8CF8 - chains N and S of the 9 polymer chains in the assembly; structure by electron microscopy, 2.20 A resolution.

[Chain N]
Name: Small ribosomal subunit protein uS14
From: Escherichia coli BW25113
Reference sequence: P0AG59 (RS14_ECOLI); residues 1-101 here = UniProt positions 1-101
Amino-acid sequence (101 residues; each row starts with the number of its first residue):
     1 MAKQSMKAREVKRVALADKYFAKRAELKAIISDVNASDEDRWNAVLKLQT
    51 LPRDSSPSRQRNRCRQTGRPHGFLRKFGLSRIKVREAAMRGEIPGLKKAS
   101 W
Not modelled in the structure: 1

[Chain S]
Name: Small ribosomal subunit protein uS19
From: Escherichia coli BW25113
Reference sequence: P0A7U3 (RS19_ECOLI); residue numbers follow UniProt; this construct covers 1-92
Amino-acid sequence (92 residues; row label = number of the first residue in the row):
     1 MPRSLKKGPFIDLHLLKKVEKAVESGDKKPLRTWSRRSTIFPNMIGLTIA
    51 VHNGRQHVPVFVTDEMVGHKLGEFAPTRTYRGHAADKKAKKK
Not modelled in the structure: 1, 86-92
Curated features (UniProtKB/Swiss-Prot):
  - natural variant: His83 (H83Y: In MW145)

[How chain N and chain S interact]
Residue-residue contacts (15; chain N residue first):
  Ile31(N) - Lys7(S)
  Arg41(N) - Lys6(S)  hydrogen bond (side chain-backbone)
  Trp42(N) - Pro9(S)
  Trp42(N) - Ile11(S)  hydrophobic
  Trp42(N) - Leu16(S)  hydrophobic
  Trp42(N) - Phe41(S)  hydrophobic
  Val45(N) - Arg3(S)
  Val45(N) - Lys7(S)
  Leu46(N) - Leu16(S)  hydrophobic
  Gln49(N) - Phe10(S)
  Gln49(N) - Ile11(S)  hydrogen bond (side chain-backbone)
  Gln49(N) - Asp12(S)
  Gln49(N) - Leu13(S)  hydrogen bond (side chain-backbone)
  Thr50(N) - Leu13(S)
  Arg53(N) - Arg37(S)
Other interface residues (no listed pair), chain N (9 interface residues in all): Ser32

[In short]
9 residues of chain N face 11 of chain S across their interface, with 3 hydrogen bonds. Polar contacts include
Arg41(N)-Lys6(S), Gln49(N)-Ile11(S) and Gln49(N)-Leu13(S).
Here chain N is Small ribosomal subunit protein uS14 and chain S is Small ribosomal subunit protein uS19, both
from Escherichia coli BW25113. Entry 8CF8 (Eravacycline bound to the 30S head) was determined by electron
microscopy (same publication as 8CA7, 8CAI, 8CEP, 8CF1, 8CGI, 8CGJ, 8CGR and 8CGU).
